PDB entry 8FD0 | X-ray diffraction, 3.71 A resolution | chains B and D of the 4 polymer chains in the assembly

Chain B:
Molecule: Rhodopsin
From: Bos taurus
Reference sequence: P02699 (OPSD_BOVIN); numbering as in UniProt (aligned over 1-348)
Amino-acid sequence (348 residues; row label = number of the first residue in the row):
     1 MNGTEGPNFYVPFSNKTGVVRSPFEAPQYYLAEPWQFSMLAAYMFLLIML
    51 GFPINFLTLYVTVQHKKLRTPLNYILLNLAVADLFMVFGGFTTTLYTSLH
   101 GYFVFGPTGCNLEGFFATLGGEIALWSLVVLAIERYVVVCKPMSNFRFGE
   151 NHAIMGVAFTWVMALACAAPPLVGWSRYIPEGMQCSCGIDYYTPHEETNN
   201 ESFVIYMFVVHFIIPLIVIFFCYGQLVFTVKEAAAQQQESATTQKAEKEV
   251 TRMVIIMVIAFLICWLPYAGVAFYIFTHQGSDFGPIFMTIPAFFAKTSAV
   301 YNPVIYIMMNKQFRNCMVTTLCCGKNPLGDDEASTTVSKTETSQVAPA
Unresolved in the structure: 145-148, 229-240, 324-348
UniProt features mapped onto this chain:
  - region: Asp330 to Ala348 (Interaction with SAG)
  - motif: Glu134 to Tyr136 ('Ionic lock' involved in activated form stabilization)
  - binding site (Zn(2+)): Glu201, Gln279
  - site: Glu113 (Plays an important role in the conformation switch to the active conformation)
  - modified residue: Met1 (N-acetylmethionine), Lys296 (N6-(retinylidene)lysine), Ser334 (Phosphoserine), Thr335 (Phosphothreonine), Thr336 (Phosphothreonine), Ser338 (Phosphoserine), Thr340 (Phosphothreonine), Thr342 (Phosphothreonine), Ser343 (Phosphoserine)
  - lipidation (S-palmitoyl cysteine): Cys322, Cys323
  - glycosylation (N-linked (GlcNAc...) asparagine): Asn2, Asn15
  - mutagenesis: Asn2 (N2C: Stabilized by a disulfide bond and normal light absorption; when associated with C-282 and D-15), Asn15 (N15D: Normal light absorption; when associated with C-2 and C-282), Gly90 (G90D: Increased thermal stability and decreased retinal uptake. Decreases stability of the inactive conformation), Thr94 (T94I: Stabilizes the activated conformation and hinders hydrolysis of the covalent bond that retains all-trans-retinol), Glu113 (E113Q: Causes shift to the activated conformation), Met257 (M257Y: Causes shift to the activated conformation), Asp282 (D282C: Stabilized by a disulfide bond and normal light absorption; when associated with C-2 and D-15)
Cystine bridges: Cys110-Cys187
Glycans and other covalent adducts: N-acetylglucosamine (NAG) linked to Asn2; glycan linked to Asn15
From the paper describing this entry:
  - disease-associated variants - P23H: decreased stability (citing earlier work)
  - mutagenesis - N2Q, N15Q: abolished binding to Nanobody Nb2 (chain D)
  - mutagenesis - N15Q: decreased expression

Chain D:
Molecule: Nanobody Nb2
From: Lama glama
Notes: antibody fragment or engineered binder
Amino-acid sequence (126 residues; row label = number of the first residue in the row):
     1 QVQLVESGGGLVQPGGSLRLSCAASGFTFSKYAMNWVRQPPGKGLEWVSG
    51 IRPSGDNPTYADSVEGRFTIIRDNDKKMVYLQMTSLKTEDTAVYYCTRGY
   101 GTMTIEGQGTQVTVSSHHHHHHEPEA
Unresolved in the structure: 115-126
Cystine bridges: Cys22-Cys96

How chain B and chain D interact:
Residue-residue contacts (22):
  Met1(B) with Trp47(D); Thr59(D); Tyr100(D)
  Gly3(B) with Tyr100(D)
  Glu5(B) with Gly99(D); Tyr100(D); Gly101(D)
  Pro7(B) with Met103(D), hydrophobic
  Tyr10(B) with Tyr100(D), hydrophobic
  Lys16(B) with Asp62(D), salt bridge
  Pro194(B) with Lys31(D); Tyr32(D), hydrophobic
  His195(B) with Tyr32(D)
  Glu196(B) with Phe27(D); Thr28(D), hydrogen bond; Tyr32(D), hydrogen bond (backbone-side chain)
  Glu197(B) with Val2(D); Tyr32(D), hydrogen bond; Arg98(D), salt bridge
  Gln279(B) with Arg52(D), hydrogen bond (backbone-side chain)
  Gly280(B) with Arg52(D), hydrogen bond (backbone-side chain); Tyr100(D)
Other interface residues (no listed pair), chain B (13 interface residues in all): Glu201
Other interface residues (no listed pair), chain D (15 interface residues in all): Gly26
Interface features reported in the paper:
  - hot spots on chain D (mutagenesis) - F27A, Y32A, R98A, G99A, Y100A, G101A: decreased binding to Rhodopsin (chain B)

In short:
13 residues of chain B face 15 of chain D across their interface, with 5 hydrogen bonds and 2 salt bridges.
Polar pairs include Lys16(B)-Asp62(D), Glu197(B)-Arg98(D) and Glu196(B)-Thr28(D). The paper reports that F27A,
Y32A and R98A of chain D, among others, reduce binding to Rhodopsin (chain B); N2Q and N15Q of chain B abolish
binding to Nanobody Nb2 (chain D); 9 substitutions were tested in all.
Chain B is Rhodopsin (Bos taurus) and chain D is Nanobody Nb2 (Lama glama); the structure, Crystal structure
of bovine rod opsin in complex with a nanobody, was determined by X-ray diffraction together with 8FCZ and
8FD1 from the same study.
